9IK9 - chains A and B of the 6 polymer chains in the assembly; structure by electron microscopy, 3.37 A resolution.

[Chain A]
Name: Guanine nucleotide-binding protein G(i) subunit alpha-1
Organism: Homo sapiens
Reference sequence: P63096 (GNAI1_HUMAN); numbering as in UniProt (aligned over 5-354)
Sequence (350 residues; each row starts with the number of its first residue):
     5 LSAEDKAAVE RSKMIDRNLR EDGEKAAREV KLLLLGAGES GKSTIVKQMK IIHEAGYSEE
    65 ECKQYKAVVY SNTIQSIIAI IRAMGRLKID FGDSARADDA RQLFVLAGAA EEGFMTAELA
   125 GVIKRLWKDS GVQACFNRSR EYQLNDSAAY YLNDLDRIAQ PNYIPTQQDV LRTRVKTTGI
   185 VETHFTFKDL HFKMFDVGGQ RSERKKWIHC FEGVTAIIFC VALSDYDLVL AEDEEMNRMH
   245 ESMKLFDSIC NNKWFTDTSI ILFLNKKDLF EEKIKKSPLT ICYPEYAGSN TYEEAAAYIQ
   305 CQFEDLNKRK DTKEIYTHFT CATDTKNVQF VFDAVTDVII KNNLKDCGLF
Unresolved in the structure: 56-181, 234-240
UniProt features mapped onto this chain:
  - region: Lys35 to Thr48 (G1 motif), Asp173 to Thr181 (G2 motif), Phe196 to Arg205 (G3 motif), Ile265 to Asp272 (G4 motif), Thr324 to Thr329 (G5 motif)
  - binding site (GTP): Glu43 to Thr48, Ser151, Leu175 to Thr181, Asp200 to Gln204, Asn269 to Asp272, Ala326
  - binding site (Mg(2+)): Ser47, Thr181
  - modified residue: Arg178 (ADP-ribosylarginine), Gln204 (Deamidated glutamine), Cys351 (ADP-ribosylcysteine)
  - natural variant: Gly40 (G40C: In NEDHISB; G40R: In NEDHISB), Gly45 (G45D: In NEDHISB), Thr48 (T48I: In NEDHISB; T48K: In NEDHISB), Gln52 (Q52P: In NEDHISB), Ser75 (deletion: In NEDHISB; uncertain significance), Gln172 (deletion: In NEDHISB), Asp173 (D173V: In NEDHISB), Glu186 to Phe189 (deletion: In NEDHISB; uncertain significance), Cys224 (C224Y: In NEDHISB), Lys270 (K270N: In NEDHISB; K270R: In NEDHISB), Asp272 (D272G: In NEDHISB), Ala326 (A326P: In NEDHISB), 1 further natural variant entry in UniProt
  - mutagenesis: Gly42 (G42R: Abolishes switch to an activated conformation and dissociation from beta and gamma subunits upon GTP binding. Abolishes interaction with RGS family members), Glu116 (E116L: Enhances interaction (inactive GDP-bound) with RGS14), Gln147 (Q147L: Enhances interaction (inactive GDP-bound) with RGS14), Glu245 (E245L: Enhances interaction (inactive GDP-bound) with RGS14)

[Chain B]
Name: Guanine nucleotide-binding protein G(I)/G(S)/G(T) subunit beta-1
Organism: Homo sapiens
Reference sequence: P62873 (GBB1_HUMAN); numbering as in UniProt (aligned over 2-340)
Sequence (373 residues; row label = number of the first residue in the row; numbers below 1 keep their minus sign (Met-21 is residue -21)):
   -21 MHHHHHHHHH HLEVLFQGPG SSGSELDQLR QEAEQLKNQI RDARKACADA TLSQITNNID
    39 PVGRIQMRTR RTLRGHLAKI YAMHWGTDSR LLVSASQDGK LIIWDSYTTN KVHAIPLRSS
    99 WVMTCAYAPS GNYVACGGLD NICSIYNLKT REGNVRVSRE LAGHTGYLSC CRFLDDNQIV
   159 TSSGDTTCAL WDIETGQQTT TFTGHTGDVM SLSLAPDTRL FVSGACDASA KLWDVREGMC
   219 RQTFTGHESD INAICFFPNG NAFATGSDDA TCRLFDLRAD QELMTYSHDN IICGITSVSF
   279 SKSGRLLLAG YDDFNCNVWD ALKADRAGVL AGHDNRVSCL GVTDDGMAVA TGSWDSFLKI
   339 WNVSGWRLFK KIS
Unresolved in the structure: -21 to 4, 341-351
Differences from the reference sequence: initiating methionine (-21); expression tag (-20 to 1, 341-351)
UniProt features mapped onto this chain:
  - modified residue: Ser2 (N-acetylserine), His266 (Phosphohistidine)
  - natural variant: Leu30 (L30F: In MRD42; uncertain significance), Arg52 (R52G: In MRD42), Gly64 (G64V: In MRD42), Asp76 (D76E: In MRD42; D76G: In MRD42), Gly77 (G77S: In MRD42), Lys78 (K78R: In MRD42), Ile80 (I80N: In MRD42; I80T: In MRD42), His91 (H91R: In MRD42; uncertain significance), Ala92 (A92T: In MRD42), Pro94 (P94S: In MRD42), Leu95 (L95P: In MRD42), Arg96 (R96L: In MRD42), 5 further natural variant entries in UniProt

[How chain A and chain B interact]
Contacting residue pairs - 29 pairs, chain A then chain B:
  Ala12(A) - Asn88(B)
  Arg15(A) - Val90(B)  hydrogen bond (side chain-backbone)
  Arg15(A) - His91(B)
  Ser16(A) - Asn88(B)
  Ser16(A) - Lys89(B)
  Ile19(A) - Lys89(B)
  Asp20(A) - Lys89(B)  salt bridge
  Leu23(A) - Gly53(B)
  Leu23(A) - Leu55(B)
  Leu23(A) - Lys78(B)
  Leu23(A) - Ile80(B)  hydrophobic
  Asp26(A) - Lys78(B)
  Gly27(A) - Leu55(B)
  Thr182(A) - Asp118(B)
  Gly183(A) - Leu117(B)
  Gly183(A) - Asn119(B)
  Ile184(A) - Leu117(B)  hydrophobic
  Gln204(A) - Leu117(B)
  Lys210(A) - Met188(B)
  Lys210(A) - Cys204(B)  hydrogen bond
  Lys210(A) - Asp228(B)  salt bridge
  His213(A) - Lys57(B)  hydrogen bond (backbone-side chain)
  His213(A) - Tyr59(B)
  Cys214(A) - Tyr59(B)
  Cys214(A) - Gln75(B)  hydrogen bond (backbone-side chain)
  Cys214(A) - Trp99(B)
  Cys214(A) - Met101(B)  hydrophobic
  Phe215(A) - Trp99(B)  hydrophobic
  Trp258(A) - Trp332(B)  hydrophobic
Also at the interface, not in a pair above, chain A (22 interface residues in all): Asp9, Val13, Phe199, Ser206, Glu216
Also at the interface, not in a pair above, chain B (23 interface residues in all): Ala92, Tyr145, Asp186

[Overview]
Chain A and chain B form an interface of 22 and 23 residues respectively; the contacts include 4 hydrogen
bonds and 2 salt bridges. Polar pairs include Asp20(A)-Lys89(B), Lys210(A)-Asp228(B) and Arg15(A)-Val90(B).
Chain A is Guanine nucleotide-binding protein G(i) subunit alpha-1 and chain B is Guanine nucleotide-binding
protein G(I)/G(S)/G(T) subunit beta-1, both from Homo sapiens; the structure, Cryo-EM Structure of SST analogs
bond SSTR1-Gi complex, was determined by electron microscopy, deposited together with 9IK8.
